3MKN - chains B and D of the 4 polymer chains in the assembly; structure by X-ray diffraction, 2.00 A resolution.

[Chain B (and D)]
Name: Putative uncharacterized protein YeiK
Organism: Escherichia coli
Notes: EC 3.2.2.8; chain D of this document is another copy of the same molecule, construct and numbering; everything in this record applies to it too
Reference sequence: C3T3U2 (C3T3U2_ECOLX); numbering as in UniProt (aligned over 1-313)
Sequence (316 residues; numbered -2 to 313; the number before each row is that of its first residue; numbers below 1 keep their minus sign (Gly-2 is residue -2)):
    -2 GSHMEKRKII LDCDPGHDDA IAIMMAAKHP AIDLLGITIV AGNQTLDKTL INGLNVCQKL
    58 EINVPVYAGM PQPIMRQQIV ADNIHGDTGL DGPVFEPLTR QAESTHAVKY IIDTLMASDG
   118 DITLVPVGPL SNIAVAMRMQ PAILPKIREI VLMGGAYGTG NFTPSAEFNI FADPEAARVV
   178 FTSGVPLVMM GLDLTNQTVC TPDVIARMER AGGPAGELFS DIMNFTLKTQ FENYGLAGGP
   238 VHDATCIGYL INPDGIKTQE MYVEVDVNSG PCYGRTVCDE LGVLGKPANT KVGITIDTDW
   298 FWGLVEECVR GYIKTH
Not modelled in the structure: -2 to 2, 79-85, 311-313 (chain D: -2 to 2, 230-235, 312-313)
Sequence notes: expression tag (-2 to 0)
Bound ions: Ca2+: Asp11, Asp16, Val124, Asp240 (together with Diaminophenyl iminoribitol)
Ligand contacts: Diaminophenyl iminoribitol (DNB; (2S,3S,4R,5R)-2-(3,4-diaminophenyl)-5-(hydroxymethyl)pyrrolidine-3,4-diol): Asp11, Asp15, Asp16, Asn40, Ala78, Val124, Met150, Asn158, Glu164, Phe165, Asn166, Leu189, His239, Asp240

[How chain B and chain D interact]
Residue-residue contacts (34):
  Thr156(B) - Glu277(D)  hydrogen bond
  Asn158(B) - Val280(D)
  Thr160(B) - Val280(D)
  Pro161(B) - Val274(D)  hydrophobic
  Pro161(B) - Cys275(D)
  Pro161(B) - Asp276(D)
  Pro161(B) - Val280(D)
  Pro161(B) - Leu281(D)
  Ser162(B) - Val274(D)
  Glu261(B) - Pro268(D)
  Asp263(B) - Pro268(D)
  Asp263(B) - Cys269(D)  hydrogen bond
  Asn265(B) - Asn265(D)
  Asn265(B) - Ser266(D)
  Ser266(B) - Asn265(D)
  Pro268(B) - Glu261(D)
  Pro268(B) - Asp263(D)
  Pro268(B) - Val274(D)
  Cys269(B) - Asp263(D)  hydrogen bond
  Cys269(B) - Cys269(D)  hydrophobic
  Cys269(B) - Val274(D)  hydrophobic
  Arg272(B) - Arg272(D)
  Val274(B) - Pro161(D)  hydrophobic
  Val274(B) - Ser162(D)
  Val274(B) - Pro268(D)
  Val274(B) - Cys269(D)  hydrophobic
  Cys275(B) - Pro161(D)
  Asp276(B) - Pro161(D)
  Glu277(B) - Thr156(D)  hydrogen bond
  Val280(B) - Asn158(D)
  Val280(B) - Phe159(D)
  Val280(B) - Thr160(D)
  Val280(B) - Pro161(D)
  Leu281(B) - Pro161(D)
Interface residues without a listed pair, chain B (22 interface residues in all): Gly157, Phe159, Gly267, Leu278
Interface residues without a listed pair, chain D (22 interface residues in all): Gly157, Gly267, Leu278

[Overview]
Chain B and chain D each contribute 22 residues to their interface; the contacts include 4 hydrogen bonds.
Among the polar pairs are Thr156(B)-Glu277(D) and Asp263(B)-Cys269(D). Ligands of chain B: Diaminophenyl
iminoribitol. Asp11(B), Asp16(B), Val124(B) and Asp240(B) coordinate Ca2+.
Chain B and chain D are both Putative uncharacterized protein YeiK (Escherichia coli); the structure, Crystal
structure of the E. coli pyrimidine nucleosidase YeiK bound to a competitive inhibitor, was determined by
X-ray diffraction (same publication as 3MKM).
